8XXZ - chains A and B of the 5 polymer chains in the assembly; structure by electron microscopy, 3.30 A resolution.

# Chain A
Protein: Guanine nucleotide-binding protein G(o) subunit alpha
Source organism: Homo sapiens
UniProtKB: P09471 (GNAO_HUMAN); numbering as in UniProt; present here: 4-56, 182-231, 242-354
Sequence (240 residues; row label = number of the first residue in the row; note: 126 numbers in that range are skipped by the numbering (no residue carries them; nothing is unmodelled there); numbers below 1 keep their minus sign (Met-11 is residue -11)):
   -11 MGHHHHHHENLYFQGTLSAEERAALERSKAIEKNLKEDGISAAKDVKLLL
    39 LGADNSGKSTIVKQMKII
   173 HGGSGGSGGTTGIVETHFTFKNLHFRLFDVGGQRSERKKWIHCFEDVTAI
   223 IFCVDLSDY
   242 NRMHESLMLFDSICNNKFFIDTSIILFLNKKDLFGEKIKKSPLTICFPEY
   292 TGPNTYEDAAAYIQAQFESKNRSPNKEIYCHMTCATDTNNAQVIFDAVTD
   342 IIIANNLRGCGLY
Not modelled in the structure: -11 to 3, 173-182
Differences from the reference sequence: initiating methionine (-11); expression tag (-10 to 3); engineered mutation Asp42 (Gly in P09471), Asn43 (Glu in P09471), Asp227 (Ala in P09471), Asp230 (Gly in P09471), Ala332 (Ile in P09471), Ile335 (Val in P09471); linker (174-181)
Curated features (UniProtKB/Swiss-Prot):
  - region: Lys35 to Ala41, Ser44 to Thr48 (G1 motif), Phe197 to Arg206 (G3 motif), Ile266 to Asp273 (G4 motif), Thr324 to Thr329 (G5 motif)
  - binding site (GTP): Lys46, Ser47, Thr48, Asn270, Asp273, Cys325
  - binding site (Mg(2+)): Ser47, Thr182
  - modified residue: Gln205 (5-glutamyl histamine), Cys351 (ADP-ribosylcysteine)
  - lipidation: Cys351 (S-palmitoyl cysteine)

# Chain B
Protein: Guanine nucleotide-binding protein G(I)/G(S)/G(T) subunit beta-1
Source organism: Homo sapiens
UniProtKB: P62873 (GBB1_HUMAN); residues 3-340 here = UniProt positions 3-340
Sequence (350 residues; each row starts with the number of its first residue; numbers below 1 keep their minus sign (Met-9 is residue -9)):
    -9 MHHHHHHGSSGSELDQLRQEAEQLKNQIRDARKACADATLSQITNNIDPV
    41 GRIQMRTRRTLRGHLAKIYAMHWGTDSRLLVSASQDGKLIIWDSYTTNKV
    91 HAIPLRSSWVMTCAYAPSGNYVACGGLDNICSIYNLKTREGNVRVSRELA
   141 GHTGYLSCCRFLDDNQIVTSSGDTTCALWDIETGQQTTTFTGHTGDVMSL
   191 SLAPDTRLFVSGACDASAKLWDVREGMCRQTFTGHESDINAICFFPNGNA
   241 FATGSDDATCRLFDLRADQELMTYSHDNIICGITSVSFSKSGRLLLAGYD
   291 DFNCNVWDALKADRAGVLAGHDNRVSCLGVTDDGMAVATGSWDSFLKIWN
Not modelled in the structure: -9 to 4
Differences from the reference sequence: initiating methionine (-9); expression tag (-8 to 2)
Curated features (UniProtKB/Swiss-Prot):
  - modified residue: His266 (Phosphohistidine)

# How chain A and chain B interact
Contacting residue pairs (32; chain A residue first):
  Leu13(A) - Asn88(B)
  Arg15(A) - Val90(B)  hydrogen bond (side chain-backbone)
  Arg15(A) - His91(B)  hydrogen bond
  Ser16(A) - Asn88(B)  hydrogen bond
  Ser16(A) - Lys89(B)
  Ile19(A) - Lys89(B)
  Glu20(A) - Lys89(B)  salt bridge
  Leu23(A) - Gly53(B)
  Leu23(A) - Lys78(B)
  Leu23(A) - Ile80(B)  hydrophobic
  Asp26(A) - Lys78(B)  salt bridge
  Gly27(A) - Leu55(B)
  Thr183(A) - Asn119(B)
  Gly184(A) - Asn119(B)
  Ile185(A) - Trp99(B)
  Phe200(A) - Trp99(B)  hydrophobic
  Glu208(A) - Asp186(B)
  Lys211(A) - Tyr145(B)
  Lys211(A) - Met188(B)
  Lys211(A) - Cys204(B)  hydrogen bond
  Lys211(A) - Asp228(B)  salt bridge
  Trp212(A) - Leu117(B)  hydrophobic
  His214(A) - Lys57(B)  hydrogen bond (backbone-side chain)
  His214(A) - Tyr59(B)  hydrogen bond
  Cys215(A) - Tyr59(B)
  Cys215(A) - Gln75(B)  hydrogen bond (backbone-side chain)
  Cys215(A) - Trp99(B)
  Cys215(A) - Met101(B)  hydrophobic
  Phe216(A) - Trp99(B)  hydrophobic
  Glu217(A) - Trp332(B)
  Asp218(A) - Gln75(B)
  Phe259(A) - Arg314(B)
Other interface residues (no listed pair), chain A (26 interface residues in all): Lys35, Arg198, Gln205, Ser207, Lys210
Other interface residues (no listed pair), chain B (28 interface residues in all): Ala92, Ser98, Asp118, Thr143, Gly162, Asn230

# Overview
26 residues of chain A face 28 of chain B across their interface; the contacts include 7 hydrogen bonds and 3
salt bridges. Among the polar pairs are Glu20(A)-Lys89(B), Asp26(A)-Lys78(B) and Lys211(A)-Asp228(B).
Here chain A is Guanine nucleotide-binding protein G(o) subunit alpha and chain B is Guanine
nucleotide-binding protein G(I)/G(S)/G(T) subunit beta-1, both from Homo sapiens. Entry 8XXZ (Structure of
CXCR3 in the apo-state (Full map)) was determined by electron microscopy (same publication as 8XXY, 8XYI,
8XYK, 8Y0H and 8Y0N).
